PDB entry 4V86 | X-ray diffraction, 3.00 A resolution | chains C and p of the 60 polymer chains in the assembly

# Chain C (and p)
Molecule: Capsid protein VP1
Organism: Adeno-associated virus - 6
Notes: chain p of this document is another copy of the same molecule, construct and numbering; everything in this record applies to it too
UniProt: O56137 (O56137_9VIRU); residues 217-736 here = UniProt positions 217-736
Sequence (520 residues; each row starts with the number of its first residue):
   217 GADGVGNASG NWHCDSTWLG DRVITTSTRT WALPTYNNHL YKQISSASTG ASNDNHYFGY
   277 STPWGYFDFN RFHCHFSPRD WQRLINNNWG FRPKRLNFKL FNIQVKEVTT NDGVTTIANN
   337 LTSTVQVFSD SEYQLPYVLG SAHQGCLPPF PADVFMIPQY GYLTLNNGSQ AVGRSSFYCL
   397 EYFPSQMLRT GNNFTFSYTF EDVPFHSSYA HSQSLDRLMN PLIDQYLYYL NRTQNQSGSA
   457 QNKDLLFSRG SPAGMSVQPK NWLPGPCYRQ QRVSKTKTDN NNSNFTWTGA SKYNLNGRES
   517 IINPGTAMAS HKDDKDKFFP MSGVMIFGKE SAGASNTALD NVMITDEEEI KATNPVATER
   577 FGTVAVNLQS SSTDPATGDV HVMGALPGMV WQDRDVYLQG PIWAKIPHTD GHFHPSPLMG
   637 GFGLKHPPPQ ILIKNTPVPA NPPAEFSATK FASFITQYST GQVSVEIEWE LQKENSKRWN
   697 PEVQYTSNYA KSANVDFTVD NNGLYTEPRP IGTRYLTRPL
From the paper describing this entry:
  - mutagenesis - K459S, K493S, K531E (140 +/- 10 mM NaCl), R576Q: decreased binding to heparin

# Chain C / chain p interface
Residue-residue contacts - 66 pairs, chain C then chain p:
  Asp231(C) - Lys693(p)  salt bridge
  Ser293(C) - Trp695(p)
  Pro294(C) - Trp695(p)
  Pro294(C) - Pro697(p)
  Arg295(C) - Glu690(p)  salt bridge
  Arg295(C) - Arg694(p)
  Arg295(C) - Trp695(p)  hydrogen bond (backbone-backbone)
  Arg295(C) - Asn696(p)
  Arg295(C) - Glu698(p)  salt bridge
  Arg295(C) - Leu732(p)
  Gln298(C) - Pro697(p)
  Gln298(C) - Glu698(p)  hydrogen bond (side chain-backbone)
  Gln298(C) - Gln700(p)
  Arg299(C) - Glu690(p)  salt bridge
  Arg299(C) - Ser692(p)
  Asn302(C) - Gln700(p)
  Asn303(C) - Asn303(p)  hydrogen bond
  Pro365(C) - Trp695(p)
  Pro367(C) - Trp695(p)
  Asp530(C) - Lys707(p)  salt bridge
  Glu690(C) - Arg295(p)  salt bridge
  Glu690(C) - Arg299(p)  salt bridge
  Ser692(C) - Arg299(p)
  Lys693(C) - Asp231(p)  salt bridge
  Arg694(C) - Arg295(p)
  Trp695(C) - Ser293(p)
  Trp695(C) - Pro294(p)
  Trp695(C) - Arg295(p)  hydrogen bond (backbone-backbone)
  Trp695(C) - Pro365(p)
  Trp695(C) - Pro367(p)
  Trp695(C) - Phe713(p)
  Trp695(C) - Tyr721(p)  hydrogen bond
  Asn696(C) - Arg295(p)
  Asn696(C) - Val711(p)
  Asn696(C) - Asp712(p)
  Pro697(C) - Pro294(p)
  Pro697(C) - Gln298(p)
  Pro697(C) - Tyr701(p)  hydrophobic
  Pro697(C) - Ser703(p)
  Pro697(C) - Phe713(p)
  Glu698(C) - Arg295(p)  salt bridge
  Glu698(C) - Gln298(p)  hydrogen bond (backbone-side chain)
  Glu698(C) - Thr702(p)
  Glu698(C) - Ser703(p)  hydrogen bond (backbone-backbone)
  Val699(C) - Thr702(p)
  Val699(C) - Ser703(p)
  Gln700(C) - Gln298(p)
  Gln700(C) - Asn302(p)
  Gln700(C) - Tyr701(p)
  Gln700(C) - Thr702(p)  hydrogen bond (backbone-side chain)
  Tyr701(C) - Pro697(p)  hydrophobic
  Tyr701(C) - Gln700(p)
  Thr702(C) - Glu698(p)
  Thr702(C) - Val699(p)
  Thr702(C) - Gln700(p)  hydrogen bond (side chain-backbone)
  Thr702(C) - Thr702(p)
  Ser703(C) - Pro697(p)
  Ser703(C) - Glu698(p)  hydrogen bond (backbone-backbone)
  Ser703(C) - Val699(p)
  Lys707(C) - Asp530(p)  salt bridge
  Val711(C) - Asn696(p)
  Asp712(C) - Asn696(p)
  Phe713(C) - Trp695(p)
  Phe713(C) - Pro697(p)
  Tyr721(C) - Trp695(p)  hydrogen bond
  Leu732(C) - Arg295(p)
Other interface residues (no listed pair), chain C (33 interface residues in all): Ser232, Tyr705, Thr714
Other interface residues (no listed pair), chain p (33 interface residues in all): Ser232, Tyr705, Thr714

# Summary
The chain C/chain p interface involves 33 residues from each chain, with 11 hydrogen bonds and 10 salt
bridges. Polar contacts include Asp231(C)-Lys693(p), Arg295(C)-Glu690(p) and Arg295(C)-Glu698(p). From the
paper: K459S, K493S and K531E of chain C, among others, reduce binding to heparin.
Chain C and chain p are both Capsid protein VP1 (Adeno-associated virus - 6); the structure,
Structure-function Analysis of Receptor-binding in Adeno-Associated Virus Serotype 6 (AAV-6), was determined
by X-ray diffraction (same publication as 3SHM).
